PDB entry 8J6S | electron microscopy, 3.80 A resolution | chains I and C of the 12 polymer chains in the assembly

Chain I:
Molecule: Widom 601 DNA
Sequence (147 nucleotides; each row starts with the number of its first residue):
     1 CTGGAGAATC CCGGTGCCGA GGCCGCTCAA TTGGTCGTAG ACAGCTCTAG CACCGCTTAA
    61 ACGCACGTAC GCGCTGTCCC CCGCGTTTTA ACCGCCAAGG GGATTACTCC CTAGTCTCCA
   121 GGCACGTGTC ACATATATAC ATCCTGT
Disordered / not traced: 1-22, 122-147

Chain C:
Protein: Histone H3.1
From: Homo sapiens
UniProt: P68431 (H31_HUMAN); residues 0-135 here correspond to UniProt positions 1-136 (UniProt number = residue number + 1)
Amino-acid sequence (136 residues; each row starts with the number of its first residue; numbering starts at 0):
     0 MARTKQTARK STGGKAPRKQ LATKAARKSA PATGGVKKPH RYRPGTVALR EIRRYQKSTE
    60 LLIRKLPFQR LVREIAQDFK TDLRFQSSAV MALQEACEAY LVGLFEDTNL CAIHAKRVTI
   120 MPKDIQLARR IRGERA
Disordered / not traced: 0-46, 135
UniProt features mapped onto this chain:
  - modified residue: Arg2 (Asymmetric dimethylarginine), Thr3 (Phosphothreonine), Lys4 (Allysine), Gln5 (5-glutamyl dopamine), Thr6 (Phosphothreonine), Arg8 (Citrulline), Lys9 (N6,N6,N6-trimethyllysine), Ser10 (ADP-ribosylserine), Thr11 (Phosphothreonine), Lys14 (N6-(2-hydroxyisobutyryl)lysine), Arg17 (Asymmetric dimethylarginine), Lys18 (N6-(2-hydroxyisobutyryl)lysine), Lys23 (N6-(2-hydroxyisobutyryl)lysine), Arg26 (Citrulline), Lys27 (N6,N6,N6-trimethyllysine), Ser28 (ADP-ribosylserine), Lys36 (N6,N6,N6-trimethyllysine), Lys37 (N6-methyllysine), Tyr41 (Phosphotyrosine), Lys56 (N6,N6,N6-trimethyllysine) and 8 more in UniProt
  - lipidation: Lys18 (N6-decanoyllysine)

Interface between chain I and chain C:
Residue-residue contacts (13; chain I residue first):
  DG76(I) with Gln85(C), phosphate contact
  DT77(I) with Arg83(C), salt bridge to the phosphate; Phe84(C), phosphate contact; Gln85(C), phosphate contact; Ser86(C), phosphate contact
  DC78(I) with Arg83(C), salt bridge to the phosphate
  DT88(I) with Arg63(C), phosphate contact
  DA97(I) with Val117(C), sugar contact
  DA98(I) with Lys115(C), phosphate contact; Arg116(C), phosphate contact; Val117(C), phosphate contact; Thr118(C), hydrogen bond to the phosphate
  DG99(I) with Arg116(C), salt bridge to the phosphate
Also at the interface, not in a pair above, chain I (8 interface residues in all): DT87
Also at the interface, not in a pair above, chain C (11 interface residues in all): Met120, Lys122

Summary:
8 residues of chain I and 11 residues of chain C are in contact, with 1 hydrogen bond and 3 salt bridges.
Polar pairs include DA98(I)-Thr118(C), DT77(I)-Arg83(C) and DC78(I)-Arg83(C).
Chain I is Widom 601 DNA and chain C is Histone H3.1 (Homo sapiens); the structure, Cryo-EM structure of the
single CAF-1 bound right-handed Di-tetrasome, was determined by electron microscopy (same publication as 7Y5K,
7Y5L, 7Y5O, 7Y5U, 7Y5V, 7Y5W and 4 further entries).
